9AVV - chains A and E of the 7 polymer chains in the assembly; structure by electron microscopy, 2.09 A resolution.

Chain A:
Molecule: Acetylcholine receptor subunit alpha
From: Bos taurus
UniProt: P02709 (ACHA_BOVIN); numbering as in UniProt (aligned over 21-457)
Amino-acid sequence (437 residues; row label = number of the first residue in the row):
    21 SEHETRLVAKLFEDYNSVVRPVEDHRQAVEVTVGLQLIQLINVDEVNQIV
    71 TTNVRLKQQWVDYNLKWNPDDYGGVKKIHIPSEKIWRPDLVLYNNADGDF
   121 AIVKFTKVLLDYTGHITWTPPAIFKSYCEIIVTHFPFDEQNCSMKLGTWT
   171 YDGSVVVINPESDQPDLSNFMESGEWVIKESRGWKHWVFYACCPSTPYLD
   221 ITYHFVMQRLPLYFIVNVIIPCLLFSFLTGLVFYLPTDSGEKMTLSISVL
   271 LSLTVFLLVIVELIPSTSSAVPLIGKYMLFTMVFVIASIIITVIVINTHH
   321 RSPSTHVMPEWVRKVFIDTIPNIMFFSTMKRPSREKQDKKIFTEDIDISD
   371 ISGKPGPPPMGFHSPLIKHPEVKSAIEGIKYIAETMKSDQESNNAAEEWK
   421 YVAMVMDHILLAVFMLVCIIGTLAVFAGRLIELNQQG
Not modelled in the structure: 350-385, 457
Cystine bridges: Cys148-Cys162
Curated features (UniProtKB/Swiss-Prot):
  - glycosylation: Asn161 (N-linked (GlcNAc...) asparagine)

Chain E:
Molecule: Acetylcholine receptor subunit beta
From: Bos taurus
UniProt: P04758 (ACHB_BOVIN); residue numbers follow UniProt; this construct covers 25-505
Amino-acid sequence (481 residues; numbered 25 to 505; the number before each row is that of its first residue):
    25 SEAEGRLREKLFSGYDSTVRPAREVGDRVWVSIGLTLAQLISLNEKDEEM
    75 STKVYLDLEWTDYRLSWDPEEHEGIDSLRISAESVWLPDVVLLNNNDGNF
   125 DVALDINVVVSSDGSMRWQPPGIYRSSCSIQVTYFPFDWQNCTMVFSSYS
   175 YDSSEVSLQTGLSPEGQERQEVYIHEGTFIENGQWEIIHKPSRLIQPSVD
   225 PRGGGEGRREEVTFYLIIRRKPLFYLVNVIAPCILITLLAIFVFYLPPDA
   275 GEKMGLSIFALLTLTVFLLLLADKVPETSLSVPIIIKYLMFTMVLVTFSV
   325 ILSVVVLNLHHRSPHTHQMPLWVRQIFIHKLPLYLGLKRPKPERDQMQEP
   375 PSIAPRDSPGSGWGRGTDEYFIRKPPNDFLFPKPNRFQPELSAPDLRRFI
   425 DGPNRAVGLPPELREVVSSISYIARQLQEQEDHDVLKEDWQFVAMVVDRL
   475 FLWTFIIFTSVGTLVIFLDATYHLPPADPFP
Not modelled in the structure: 227-231, 368-433
Cystine bridges: Cys152-Cys166
Covalently attached groups: N-acetylglucosamine (NAG) linked to Asn165
Curated features (UniProtKB/Swiss-Prot):
  - modified residue: Tyr394 (Phosphotyrosine)
  - glycosylation: Asn165 (N-linked (GlcNAc...) asparagine)

Chain A / chain E interface:
Contacting residue pairs (117; chain A residue first):
  Ser21(A) - Val43(E)
  Ser21(A) - Arg44(E)
  Ser21(A) - Pro45(E)
  Ser21(A) - Ala46(E)  hydrogen bond (backbone-backbone)
  Ser21(A) - Arg47(E)
  Ser21(A) - Tyr87(E)  hydrogen bond (backbone-side chain)
  Ser21(A) - Arg88(E)
  Glu22(A) - Tyr87(E)  hydrogen bond
  Glu22(A) - Arg88(E)
  Glu24(A) - Val43(E)
  Thr25(A) - Gly38(E)
  Val28(A) - Asp40(E)
  Gln59(A) - Asn120(E)
  Gln59(A) - Ser151(E)  hydrogen bond
  Arg75(A) - Leu117(E)
  Arg75(A) - Phe124(E)
  Arg75(A) - Tyr173(E)
  Gly93(A) - Val49(E)
  Gly94(A) - Val49(E)
  Val95(A) - Val49(E)  hydrophobic
  His99(A) - Thr42(E)
  His99(A) - Ser174(E)
  His99(A) - Tyr175(E)
  His99(A) - Glu179(E)  salt bridge
  Pro101(A) - Thr42(E)
  Lys124(A) - Gly122(E)
  Thr126(A) - Tyr173(E)
  Lys127(A) - Ser174(E)
  Lys127(A) - Tyr175(E)
  Thr139(A) - Tyr173(E)  hydrogen bond (backbone-side chain)
  Pro140(A) - Tyr173(E)
  Pro141(A) - Phe124(E)  hydrophobic
  Pro141(A) - Tyr173(E)
  Ile143(A) - Gly122(E)
  Asn189(A) - Arg232(E)
  Gly194(A) - Thr302(E)
  Gly194(A) - Ser303(E)  hydrogen bond (backbone-backbone)
  Gly194(A) - Leu304(E)
  Glu195(A) - Glu301(E)
  Leu230(A) - Ser303(E)  hydrogen bond (backbone-side chain)
  Leu232(A) - Ser303(E)
  Leu232(A) - Ser305(E)
  Leu232(A) - Val306(E)  hydrophobic
  Tyr233(A) - Pro300(E)
  Tyr233(A) - Glu301(E)
  Tyr233(A) - Thr302(E)
  Tyr233(A) - Ser303(E)  hydrogen bond (backbone-side chain)
  Val236(A) - Val306(E)  hydrophobic
  Val236(A) - Ile310(E)  hydrophobic
  Val236(A) - Met314(E)
  Asn237(A) - Ile310(E)
  Leu244(A) - Val318(E)  hydrophobic
  Phe245(A) - Leu285(E)  hydrophobic
  Phe245(A) - Thr289(E)
  Phe247(A) - Ile325(E)  hydrophobic
  Leu248(A) - Leu285(E)  hydrophobic
  Leu248(A) - Thr321(E)
  Leu248(A) - Val324(E)  hydrophobic
  Leu251(A) - Val328(E)  hydrophobic
  Tyr254(A) - Val328(E)  hydrophobic
  Tyr254(A) - Asn332(E)  hydrogen bond (backbone-side chain)
  Tyr254(A) - Arg336(E)
  Leu255(A) - Val328(E)  hydrophobic
  Leu255(A) - Leu331(E)  hydrophobic
  Pro256(A) - Leu331(E)
  Pro256(A) - Asn332(E)
  Pro256(A) - His335(E)
  Asp258(A) - His335(E)
  Ser259(A) - His335(E)
  Glu261(A) - Gly275(E)
  Glu261(A) - Lys277(E)
  Glu261(A) - Met278(E)
  Glu261(A) - Leu331(E)
  Thr264(A) - Gly279(E)
  Leu265(A) - Ile282(E)  hydrophobic
  Leu265(A) - Val324(E)  hydrophobic
  Ser268(A) - Ile282(E)
  Val269(A) - Ile282(E)  hydrophobic
  Leu271(A) - Leu286(E)
  Ser272(A) - Leu286(E)
  Ser272(A) - Thr289(E)
  Val275(A) - Leu286(E)  hydrophobic
  Val275(A) - Thr289(E)
  Phe276(A) - Thr289(E)
  Phe276(A) - Leu292(E)  hydrophobic
  Leu278(A) - Leu293(E)  hydrophobic
  Val279(A) - Leu293(E)  hydrophobic
  Glu282(A) - Leu293(E)
  Glu282(A) - Asp297(E)
  Leu283(A) - Ala296(E)
  Phe345(A) - Arg336(E)
  Phe345(A) - His341(E)
  Phe345(A) - Gln342(E)
  Phe345(A) - Pro344(E)
  Phe345(A) - Trp464(E)  hydrophobic
  Phe346(A) - Thr340(E)
  Phe346(A) - His341(E)
  Ser347(A) - His339(E)
  Ser347(A) - Thr340(E)  hydrogen bond (backbone-backbone)
  Thr348(A) - His339(E)
  Thr348(A) - Thr340(E)
  Ile396(A) - Glu436(E)
  Ile396(A) - Val440(E)  hydrophobic
  Ile399(A) - Ser443(E)
  Lys400(A) - Glu439(E)
  Lys400(A) - Ser443(E)
  Ile402(A) - Ile447(E)  hydrophobic
  Ala403(A) - Ser443(E)
  Ala403(A) - Tyr446(E)
  Met406(A) - Ile447(E)  hydrophobic
  Met406(A) - Gln450(E)
  Lys407(A) - Tyr446(E)
  Gln410(A) - Tyr446(E)  hydrogen bond
  Gln410(A) - Gln450(E)  hydrogen bond
  Glu417(A) - His339(E)  salt bridge
  Tyr421(A) - Thr340(E)
  Met424(A) - His341(E)  hydrogen bond
Also at the interface, not in a pair above, chain A (77 interface residues in all): Ile61, Asn73, Lys97, Ser188, Met191, Glu192, Ser193, Pro231, Ile240, Pro241, Lys393, His428
Also at the interface, not in a pair above, chain E (75 interface residues in all): Asn118, Asn119, Asp121, Pro272, Glu276, Val290, Val299, Met317, Val329, Leu451, Glu453

Overview:
77 residues of chain A and 75 residues of chain E are in contact; the contacts include 13 hydrogen bonds and 2
salt bridges. Polar pairs include His99(A)-Glu179(E), Glu417(A)-His339(E) and Ser21(A)-Tyr87(E). Covalently
linked N-acetylglucosamine: at Asn165(E).
Here chain A is Acetylcholine receptor subunit alpha and chain E is Acetylcholine receptor subunit beta, both
from Bos taurus. Entry 9AVV (Bovine adult muscle nAChR resting state) was determined by electron microscopy,
deposited together with 9AVU, 9AWJ and 9AWK.
